PDB entry 7TXJ | electron microscopy, 3.90 A resolution | chains 2 and a of the 4 polymer chains in the assembly

Chain 2:
Molecule: 12-nt DNA strand
Organism: Acidianus filamentous virus 6
Sequence (12 nucleotides; numbered 1 to 12; the number before each row is that of its first residue):
     1 TATATATATATA

Chain a:
Name: MCP2
Organism: Acidianus filamentous virus 6
UniProt: A7WKJ0 (A7WKJ0_9VIRU); residue numbers follow UniProt; this construct covers 1-204
Amino-acid sequence (204 residues; each row starts with the number of its first residue):
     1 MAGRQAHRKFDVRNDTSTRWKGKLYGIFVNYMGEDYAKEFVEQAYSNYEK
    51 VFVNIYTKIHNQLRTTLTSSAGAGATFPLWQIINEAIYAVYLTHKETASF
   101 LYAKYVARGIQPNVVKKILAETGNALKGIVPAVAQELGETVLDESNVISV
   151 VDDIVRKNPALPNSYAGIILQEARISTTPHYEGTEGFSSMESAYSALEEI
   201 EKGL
Not modelled in the structure: 1-2, 202-204

Interface between chain 2 and chain a:
Residue-residue contacts (13):
  DT1(2) / Phe-52(a)  base contact
  DT1(2) / Tyr-56(a)  phosphate contact
  DT1(2) / Glu-85(a)  phosphate contact
  DA2(2) / Tyr-48(a)  base contact
  DA2(2) / Val-51(a)  sugar contact
  DA2(2) / Tyr-56(a)  phosphate contact
  DT3(2) / Trp-20(a)  base contact
  DT3(2) / Asn-47(a)  phosphate contact
  DT3(2) / Tyr-48(a)  sugar contact
  DA4(2) / Phe-40(a)  sugar contact
  DA4(2) / Asn-47(a)  phosphate contact
  DT5(2) / Tyr-31(a)  hydrogen bond to the phosphate
  DA6(2) / Tyr-31(a)  hydrogen bond to the phosphate
Other interface residues (no listed pair), chain a (12 interface residues in all): Phe-28, Ala-44, Tyr-88

In short:
Chain 2 and chain a form an interface of 6 and 12 residues respectively; the contacts include 2 hydrogen
bonds. Polar pairs include DT5(2)/Tyr-31(a) and DA6(2)/Tyr-31(a).
Here chain 2 is a 12-nt DNA strand and chain a is MCP2, both from Acidianus filamentous virus 6. Entry 7TXJ
(Cryo-EM of AFV6) was determined by electron microscopy.
